PDB entry 4J4T | X-ray diffraction, 2.34 A resolution | chains A and B

Chain A (and B):
Protein: Enoyl-[acyl-carrier-protein] reductase [NADH]
Source organism: Francisella tularensis subsp. tularensis
Notes: EC 1.3.1.9; chain B of this document is another copy of the same molecule, construct and numbering; everything in this record applies to it too
UniProtKB: Q5NGQ3 (Q5NGQ3_FRATT); residue numbers follow UniProt; this construct covers 1-260
Chain sequence (280 residues; each row starts with the number of its first residue; numbers below 1 keep their minus sign (Met-19 is residue -19)):
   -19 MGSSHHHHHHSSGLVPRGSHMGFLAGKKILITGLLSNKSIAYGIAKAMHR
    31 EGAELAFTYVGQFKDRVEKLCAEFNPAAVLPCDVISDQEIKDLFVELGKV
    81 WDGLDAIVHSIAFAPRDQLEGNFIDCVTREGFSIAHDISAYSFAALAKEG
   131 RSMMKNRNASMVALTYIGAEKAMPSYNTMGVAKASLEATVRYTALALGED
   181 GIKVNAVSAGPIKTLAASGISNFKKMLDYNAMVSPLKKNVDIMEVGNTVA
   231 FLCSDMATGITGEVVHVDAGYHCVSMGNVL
Not modelled in the structure: -19 to 1
Construct notes: expression tag (-19 to 0)
Ligand contacts:
  - 1JU (1-(1,3-benzodioxol-5-ylmethyl)-5,6,7,8-tetrahydro-1H-naphtho[2,3-d]imidazole): Ala92, Phe93, Ala94, Leu99, Tyr146, Pro154, Ser155, Tyr156, Met159, Lys163, Ala196, Ile200, Phe203, Met206
  - NAD (nicotinamide-adenine-dinucleotide): Gly13, Leu14, Leu15, Ser19, Ile20, Val40, Cys62, Asp63, Val64, Ile65, Ser90, Ile91, Ala92, Phe93, Ile118, Leu144, Thr145, Tyr146, Tyr156, Lys163, Ala189, Gly190, Pro191, Ile192, Thr194, Leu195, Ala196, Phe203
From the paper describing this entry:
  - binding site for 1JU: Leu99, Tyr146, Pro154, Tyr156, Ile200, Met206

Chain A / chain B interface:
Pairs across the interface (63; chain A residue first):
  Phe3(A) with Met236(B), hydrophobic
  Arg30(A) with Met236(B)
  Ala174(A) with Pro215(B)
  Gly178(A) with Pro215(B); Leu216(B)
  Glu179(A) with Pro215(B)
  Gly181(A) with Leu216(B)
  Ile182(A) with Leu216(B)
  Pro215(A) with Ala174(B); Gly178(B); Glu179(B); Thr241(B)
  Leu216(A) with Gly178(B); Gly181(B); Thr238(B); Thr241(B)
  Lys218(A) with Thr238(B), hydrogen bond (side chain-backbone)
  Glu224(A) with Met236(B); Thr238(B), hydrogen bond; Gly239(B)
  Asn227(A) with Met236(B)
  Thr228(A) with Ile240(B)
  Phe231(A) with Thr228(B); Phe231(B), hydrophobic
  Met236(A) with Phe3(B), hydrophobic; Arg30(B); Glu224(B); Asn227(B)
  Thr238(A) with Leu216(B); Lys218(B), hydrogen bond (backbone-side chain); Glu224(B), hydrogen bond
  Gly239(A) with Glu224(B); Val247(B); Asp248(B), hydrogen bond (backbone-backbone); Ala249(B), hydrogen bond (backbone-backbone)
  Ile240(A) with Thr228(B); His246(B); Val247(B), hydrophobic
  Thr241(A) with Pro215(B); Leu216(B); Ala249(B); Gly250(B); His252(B)
  Gly242(A) with His252(B), hydrogen bond (backbone-side chain); Cys253(B)
  Glu243(A) with Val244(B); Val245(B); His246(B), salt bridge; His252(B), salt bridge
  Val244(A) with Glu243(B)
  Val245(A) with Glu243(B)
  His246(A) with Ile240(B); Glu243(B), salt bridge
  Val247(A) with Gly239(B); Ile240(B), hydrophobic
  Asp248(A) with Gly239(B), hydrogen bond (backbone-backbone)
  Ala249(A) with Gly239(B), hydrogen bond (backbone-backbone); Thr241(B)
  Gly250(A) with Thr241(B)
  His252(A) with Thr241(B); Gly242(B), hydrogen bond (side chain-backbone); Glu243(B), salt bridge
  Cys253(A) with Gly242(B)
Other interface residues (no listed pair), chain A (35 interface residues in all): Arg171, Leu175, Lys183, Val220, Val254
Other interface residues (no listed pair), chain B (34 interface residues in all): Arg171, Leu175, Ile182, Val220, Val254

In short:
35 residues of chain A face 34 of chain B across their interface, with 10 hydrogen bonds and 4 salt bridges.
Among the polar pairs are Glu243(A)-His246(B), Glu243(A)-His252(B) and Lys218(A)-Thr238(B). Chain A binds NAD
and compound 1JU. The paper reports a binding site for 1JU at Leu99(A), Tyr146(A) and Pro154(A) among others.
Both chains are Enoyl-[acyl-carrier-protein] reductase [NADH] (Francisella tularensis subsp. tularensis).
Entry 4J4T (Crystal Structure of FabI from F. tularensis in complex with novel inhibitors based on the
benzimidazole ...) was determined by X-ray diffraction, deposited together with 4J1N and 4J3F.
